PDB entry 8KD2 | electron microscopy, 3.02 A resolution | chains R and X of the 16 polymer chains in the assembly

Chain R:
Name: Histone H2B 1.1
Source organism: Xenopus laevis
UniProt: P02281 (H2B11_XENLA); residues 1-122 here correspond to UniProt positions 5-126 (UniProt number = residue number + 4)
Amino-acid sequence (122 residues; row label = number of the first residue in the row):
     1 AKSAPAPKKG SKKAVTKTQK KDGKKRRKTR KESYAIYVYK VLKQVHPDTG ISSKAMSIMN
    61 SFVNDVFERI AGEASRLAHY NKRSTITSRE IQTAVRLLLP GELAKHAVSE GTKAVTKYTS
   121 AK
Not modelled in the structure: 1-28, 120-122
Sequence notes: engineered mutation Thr29 (Ser33 in P02281)
UniProt features mapped onto this chain:
  - modified residue: Lys2 (N6-acetyllysine), Lys9 (N6-acetyllysine), Ser11 (Phosphoserine), Lys12 (N6-acetyllysine), Lys17 (N6-acetyllysine)
  - glycosylation: Ser109 (O-linked (GlcNAc) serine)
  - cross-link: Lys117 (Glycyl lysine isopeptide (Lys-Gly) (interchain with G-Cter in ubiquitin))

Chain X:
Molecule: 187bp DNA
Sequence (187 nucleotides; row label = number of the first residue in the row; numbers below 1 keep their minus sign (DG-93 is residue -93)):
   -93 GCGGTGGCGG CCGCTCTAGA ACAGGATGTA TATATCTGAC ACGTGCCTGG AGACTAGGGA
   -33 GTAATCCCCT TGGCGGTTAA AACGCGGGGG ACAGCGCGTA CGTGCGTTTA AGCGGTGCTA
    27 GAGCTGTCTA CGACCAATTG AGCGGCCTCG GCACCGGGAT TCTCCAGGGC GGCCGCGTAT
    87 AGGGTCC
Not modelled in the structure: -93 to -82, 93

Interface between chain R and chain X:
Pairs across the interface (13; chain R residue first):
  Thr29(R) - DC30(X)  hydrogen bond to the phosphate
  Arg30(R) - DT-46(X)  sugar contact
  Tyr39(R) - DA-53(X)  phosphate contact
  Tyr39(R) - DC-52(X)  hydrogen bond to the phosphate
  Gly50(R) - DA-53(X)  phosphate contact
  Ile51(R) - DC-54(X)  phosphate contact
  Ile51(R) - DA-53(X)  phosphate contact
  Ser53(R) - DC-54(X)  phosphate contact
  Arg83(R) - DA-34(X)  phosphate contact
  Arg83(R) - DG-33(X)  salt bridge to the phosphate
  Ser84(R) - DG-35(X)  hydrogen bond to the phosphate
  Ser84(R) - DA-34(X)  hydrogen bond to the phosphate
  Thr85(R) - DA-34(X)  phosphate contact
Also at the interface, not in a pair above, chain R (12 interface residues in all): Lys43, Ser52, Lys82

Overview:
The interface between chain R and chain X involves 12 residues on one side and 8 on the other, with 4 hydrogen
bonds and 1 salt bridge. Polar pairs include Thr29(R)-DC30(X), Tyr39(R)-DC-52(X) and Ser84(R)-DG-35(X).
Here chain R is Histone H2B 1.1 (Xenopus laevis) and chain X is 187bp DNA. Entry 8KD2 (Rpd3S in complex with
187bp nucleosome) was determined by electron microscopy together with 8KC7, 8KD3, 8KD4, 8KD5, 8KD6 and 8KD7
from the same study.
